3J45 - chains y and 1 of the 11 polymer chains in the assembly; structure by electron microscopy, 9.50 A resolution (very low resolution: no residue pairs are listed; an interface is given only as per-side residue counts).

== Chain y ==
Molecule: Protein translocase subunit SecY
Source organism: Escherichia coli
UniProtKB: P0AGA2 (SECY_ECOLI); residue numbers follow UniProt; this construct covers 6-440
Chain sequence (437 residues; row label = number of the first residue in the row):
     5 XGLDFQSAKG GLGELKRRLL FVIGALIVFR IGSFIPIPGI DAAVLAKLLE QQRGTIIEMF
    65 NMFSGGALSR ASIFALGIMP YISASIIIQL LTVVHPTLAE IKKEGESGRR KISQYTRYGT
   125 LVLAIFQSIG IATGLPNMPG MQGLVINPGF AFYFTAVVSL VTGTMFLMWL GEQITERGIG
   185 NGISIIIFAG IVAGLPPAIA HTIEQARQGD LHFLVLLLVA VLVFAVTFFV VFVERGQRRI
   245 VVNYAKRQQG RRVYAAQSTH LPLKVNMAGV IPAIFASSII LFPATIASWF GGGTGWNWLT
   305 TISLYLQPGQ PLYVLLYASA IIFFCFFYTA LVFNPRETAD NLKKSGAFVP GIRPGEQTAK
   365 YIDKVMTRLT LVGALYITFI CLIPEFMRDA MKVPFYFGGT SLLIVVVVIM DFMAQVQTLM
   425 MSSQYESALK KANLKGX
Construct notes: acetylation (5); amidation (441)
Modified / non-standard residues: ACE (acetyl group) at position 5; NH2 (amino group) at position 441
Curated features (UniProtKB/Swiss-Prot):
  - mutagenesis: Pro40 (P40S: In secY100; temperature-sensitive), Ile60 to Arg74 (Some loss of viability, supports protein translocation; strongly suppresses defective and missing signal sequences; transient transmembrane channels open), Asn65 to Gly70 (Grows almost as well as wild-type, supports protein translocation; strongly suppresses defective and missing signal sequences; transient transmembrane channels open), Phe67 (F67C: In prlA3; altered signal sequence interaction, transient channel opening and closing in presence of oxidant; massive ion flux when cross-linked to SecE C-120 mutation), Gly167 (G167E: In secY100; temperature-sensitive), Gly240 (G240D: In secY24; temperature-sensitive at 42 degrees Celsius, impairs interaction with SecE even at 30 degrees in vitro), Ser282 (S282R: In prlA401; altered signal sequence interaction, transient transmembrane channels open), Phe286 (F286Y: In prlA4-1; altered signal sequence interaction), Pro287 (P287L: In secY161; altered signal sequence interaction), Ile290 (I290T: In secY121; altered signal sequence interaction), Arg357 (R357H: In secY39; cold-sensitive), Ala363 (A363S: In secY40; cold-sensitive), 1 further mutagenesis entry in UniProt

== Chain 1 ==
Molecule: 23S ribosomal RNA
Source organism: Escherichia coli
Notes: fragment: helix 6 - helix 7
Sequence (63 nucleotides; each row starts with the number of its first residue):
    52 AAGGACGUGC UAAUCUGCGA UAAGCGUCGG UAAGGUGAUA UGAACCGUUA UAACCGGCGA
   112 UUU

== Interface between chain y and chain 1 ==
At this resolution (10 A) residue pairs are not listed: 6 residues of chain y and 6 of chain 1 lie at the interface.

== In short ==
The chain y/chain 1 interface involves 6 residues from each chain. UniProt lists 16 mutagenesis sites on chain
y.
Here chain y is Protein translocase subunit SecY and chain 1 is 23S ribosomal RNA, both from Escherichia coli.
Entry 3J45 (Structure of a non-translocating SecY protein channel with the 70S ribosome) was determined by
electron microscopy (same publication as 3J46).
